PDB entry 1FZC | X-ray diffraction, 2.30 A resolution | chains D and E of the 10 polymer chains in the assembly

== Chain D ==
Protein: Fibrin
Source organism: Homo sapiens
Notes: fragment: double-d
UniProtKB: P02671 (FIBA_HUMAN); residues 111-197 here correspond to UniProt positions 130-216 (UniProt number = residue number + 19)
Sequence (87 residues; row label = number of the first residue in the row):
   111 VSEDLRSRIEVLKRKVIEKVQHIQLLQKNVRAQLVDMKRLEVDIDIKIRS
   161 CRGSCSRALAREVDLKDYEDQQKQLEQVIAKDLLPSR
Unresolved in the structure: 111-118, 193-197

== Chain E ==
Protein: Fibrin
Source organism: Homo sapiens
Notes: fragment: double-d
UniProtKB: P02675 (FIBB_HUMAN); residues 134-461 here correspond to UniProt positions 164-491 (UniProt number = residue number + 30)
Sequence (328 residues; each row starts with the number of its first residue):
   134 DNENVVNEYSSELEKHQLYIDETVNSNIPTNLRVLRSILENLRSKIQKLE
   184 SDVSAQMEYCRTPCTVSCNIPVVSGKECEEIIRKGGETSEMYLIQPDSSV
   234 KPYRVYCDMNTENGGWTVIQNRQDGSVDFGRKWDPYKQGFGNVATNTDGK
   284 NYCGLPGEYWLGNDKISQLTRMGPTELLIEMEDWKGDKVKAHYGGFTVQN
   334 EANKYQISVNKYRGTAGNALMDGASQLMGENRTMTIHNGMFFSTYDRDND
   384 GWLTSDPRKQCSKEDGGGWWYNRCHAANPNGRYYWGGQYTWDMAKHGTDD
   434 GVVWMNWKGSWYSMRKMSMKIRPFFPQQ
Unresolved in the structure: 134-150, 459-461
Cystine bridges: Cys201-Cys286, Cys211-Cys240, Cys394-Cys407
Covalent attachments: N-acetylglucosamine (NAG) linked to Asn364
Bound ions: Ca2+: Asp381, Asp383, Trp385
UniProt features mapped onto this chain:
  - glycosylation: Asn364 (N-linked (GlcNAc...) asparagine)

== Chain D / chain E interface ==
Contacting residue pairs (73):
  Lys123(D) with Leu151(E); Asp154(E)
  Val126(D) with Asp154(E); Val157(E), hydrophobic
  Ile133(D) with Ile161(E), hydrophobic; Asn164(E)
  Leu136(D) with Leu168(E), hydrophobic
  Gln137(D) with Asn164(E), hydrogen bond; Leu168(E)
  Val140(D) with Leu172(E), hydrophobic
  Gln143(D) with Leu172(E); Leu175(E)
  Met147(D) with Leu175(E); Lys178(E); Ile179(E), hydrophobic
  Lys148(D) with Thr423(E); Asp425(E), salt bridge; Met426(E)
  Arg149(D) with Trp424(E), hydrogen bond (side chain-backbone); Asp425(E); Met426(E); Ala427(E), hydrogen bond (side chain-backbone); Gly430(E)
  Glu151(D) with Leu182(E)
  Val152(D) with Tyr417(E), hydrophobic; Met426(E)
  Asp153(D) with Arg415(E), salt bridge; Lys428(E)
  Ile154(D) with Val186(E), hydrophobic
  Ile156(D) with Arg415(E); Tyr416(E)
  Ile158(D) with Asp185(E); Gln189(E)
  Arg159(D) with Gly258(E); Ser259(E); Trp418(E)
  Ser160(D) with Gly258(E), hydrogen bond (backbone-backbone); Ser259(E); Val260(E); Asp261(E)
  Cys161(D) with Gln189(E); Cys193(E), hydrophobic
  Arg162(D) with Asp257(E), salt bridge; Ser259(E)
  Gly163(D) with Cys197(E), hydrogen bond (backbone-side chain); Ser259(E), hydrogen bond (backbone-backbone); Asn275(E), hydrogen bond (backbone-side chain)
  Ser164(D) with Pro196(E); Cys197(E), hydrogen bond (backbone-backbone)
  Cys165(D) with Tyr192(E); Cys193(E), disulfide; Thr195(E); Cys197(E)
  Ser166(D) with Tyr192(E), hydrogen bond (side chain-backbone); Thr195(E), hydrogen bond (backbone-backbone); Pro196(E); Cys197(E)
  Arg167(D) with Gln189(E); Tyr192(E), hydrogen bond
  Ala168(D) with Gln189(E)
  Leu169(D) with Asp185(E); Gln189(E); Tyr192(E)
  Arg171(D) with Leu182(E); Asp185(E), salt bridge
  Asp177(D) with Asn174(E), hydrogen bond; Lys178(E), salt bridge
  Tyr178(D) with Lys178(E)
  Gln181(D) with Ile171(E); Asn174(E), hydrogen bond
  Gln182(D) with Asp425(E)
  Val188(D) with Asn164(E)
  Asp192(D) with Asn164(E)
Also at the interface, not in a pair above, chain D (43 interface residues in all): Leu122, Lys129, Val130, Leu144, Val145, Asp155, Lys157, Leu175, Leu185
Also at the interface, not in a pair above, chain E (41 interface residues in all): Thr156, Leu165, Val167
Disulfides between the chains: Cys165(D)-Cys193(E)

== In short ==
The interface between chain D and chain E involves 43 residues on one side and 41 on the other; the contacts
include 1 disulfide bond, 13 hydrogen bonds and 5 salt bridges. Among the polar pairs are Lys148(D)-Asp425(E),
Asp153(D)-Arg415(E) and Arg162(D)-Asp257(E).
Chain D is Fibrin and chain E is Fibrin, both from Homo sapiens; the structure, Crystal structure of fragment
double-D from human fibrin with two different bound ligands, was determined by X-ray diffraction.
